8B9C - chains 4 and 6 of the 20 polymer chains in the assembly; structure by electron microscopy, 4.60 A resolution (low resolution: residue-level contacts below are approximate; hydrogen-bond / salt-bridge calls are withheld).

Chain 4:
Molecule: DNA replication licensing factor MCM4
Source organism: Saccharomyces cerevisiae
Notes: EC 3.6.4.12
UniProtKB: P30665 (MCM4_YEAST); numbering as in UniProt (aligned over 1-933)
Sequence (933 residues; each row starts with the number of its first residue):
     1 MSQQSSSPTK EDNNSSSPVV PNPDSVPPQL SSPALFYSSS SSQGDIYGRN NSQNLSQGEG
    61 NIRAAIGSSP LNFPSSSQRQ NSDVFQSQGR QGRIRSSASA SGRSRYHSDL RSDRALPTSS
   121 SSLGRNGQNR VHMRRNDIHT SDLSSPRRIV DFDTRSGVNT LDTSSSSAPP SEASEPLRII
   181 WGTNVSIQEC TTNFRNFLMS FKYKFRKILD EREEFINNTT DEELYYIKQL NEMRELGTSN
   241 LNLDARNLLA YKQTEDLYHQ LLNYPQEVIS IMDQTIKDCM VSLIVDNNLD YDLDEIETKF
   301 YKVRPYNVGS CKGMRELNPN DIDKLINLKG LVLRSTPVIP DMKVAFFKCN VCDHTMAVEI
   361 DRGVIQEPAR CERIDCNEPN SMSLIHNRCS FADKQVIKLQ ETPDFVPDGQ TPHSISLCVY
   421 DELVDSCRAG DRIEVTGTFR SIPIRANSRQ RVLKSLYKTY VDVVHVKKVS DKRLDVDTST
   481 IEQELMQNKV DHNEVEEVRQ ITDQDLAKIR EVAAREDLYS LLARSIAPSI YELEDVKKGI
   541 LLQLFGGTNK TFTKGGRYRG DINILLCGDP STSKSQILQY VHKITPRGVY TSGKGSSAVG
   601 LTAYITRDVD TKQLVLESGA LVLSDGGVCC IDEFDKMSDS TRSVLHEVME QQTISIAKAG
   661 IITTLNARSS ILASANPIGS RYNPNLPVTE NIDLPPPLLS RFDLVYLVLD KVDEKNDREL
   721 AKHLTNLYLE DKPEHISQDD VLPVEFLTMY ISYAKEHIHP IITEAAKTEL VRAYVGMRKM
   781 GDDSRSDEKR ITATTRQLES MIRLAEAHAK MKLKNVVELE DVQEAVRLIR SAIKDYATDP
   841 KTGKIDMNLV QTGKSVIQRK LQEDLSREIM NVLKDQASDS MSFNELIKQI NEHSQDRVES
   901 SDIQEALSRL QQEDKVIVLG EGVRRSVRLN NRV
Unresolved in the structure: 1-173, 470-500, 607-613, 781-791, 851-933
UniProt features mapped onto this chain:
  - motif: S700 to D703 (Arginine finger)
  - binding site (ATP): G568 to S575
  - modified residue (Phosphoserine): S52, S56, S69
  - mutagenesis: K574 (K574A: Loss of MCM2-7 complex helicase activity)
Bound ions: Zn2+: C349, C352, C371, C376
Ligand contacts: AMP-PNP (ANP; phosphoaminophosphonic acid-adenylate ester): S529, I530, Y531, P570, S571, T572, S573, K574, S575, Q576, E633, N676, L724

Chain 6:
Molecule: DNA replication licensing factor MCM6
Source organism: Saccharomyces cerevisiae
Notes: EC 3.6.4.12
UniProtKB: P53091 (MCM6_YEAST); residue numbers follow UniProt; this construct covers 1-1017
Sequence (1017 residues; row label = number of the first residue in the row):
     1 MSSPFPADTP SSNRPSNSSP PPSSIGAGFG SSSGLDSQIG SRLHFPSSSQ PHVSNSQTGP
    61 FVNDSTQFSS QRLQTDGSAT NDMEGNEPAR SFKSRALNHV KKVDDVTGEK VREAFEQFLE
   121 DFSVQSTDTG EVEKVYRAQI EFMKIYDLNT IYIDYQHLSM RENGALAMAI SEQYYRFLPF
   181 LQKGLRRVVR KYAPELLNTS DSLKRSEGDE GQADEDEQQD DDMNGSSLPR DSGSSAAPGN
   241 GTSAMATRSI TTSTSPEQTE RVFQISFFNL PTVHRIRDIR SEKIGSLLSI SGTVTRTSEV
   301 RPELYKASFT CDMCRAIVDN VEQSFKYTEP TFCPNPSCEN RAFWTLNVTR SRFLDWQKVR
   361 IQENANEIPT GSMPRTLDVI LRGDSVERAK PGDRCKFTGV EIVVPDVTQL GLPGVKPSST
   421 LDTRGISKTT EGLNSGVTGL RSLGVRDLTY KISFLACHVI SIGSNIGASS PDANSNNRET
   481 ELQMAANLQA NNVYQDNERD QEVFLNSLSS DEINELKEMV KDEHIYDKLV RSIAPAVFGH
   541 EAVKKGILLQ MLGGVHKSTV EGIKLRGDIN ICVVGDPSTS KSQFLKYVVG FAPRSVYTSG
   601 KASSAAGLTA AVVRDEEGGD YTIEAGALML ADNGICCIDE FDKMDISDQV AIHEAMEQQT
   661 ISIAKAGIHA TLNARTSILA AANPVGGRYN RKLSLRGNLN MTAPIMSRFD LFFVILDDCN
   721 EKIDTELASH IVDLHMKRDE AIEPPFSAEQ LRRYIKYART FKPILTKEAR SYLVEKYKEL
   781 RKDDAQGFSR SSYRITVRQL ESMIRLSEAI ARANCVDEIT PSFIAEAYDL LRQSIIRVDV
   841 DDVEMDEEFD NIESQSHAAS GNNDDNDDGT GSGVITSEPP ADIEEGQSEA TARPGTSEKK
   901 KTTVTYDKYV SMMNMIVRKI AEVDREGAEE LTAVDIVDWY LLQKENDLGS LAEYWEERRL
   961 AFKVIKRLVK DRILMEIHGT RHNLRDLENE ENENNKTVYV IHPNCEVLDQ LEPQDSS
Unresolved in the structure: 1-91, 200-254, 419-433, 464-499, 614-622, 786-791, 836-1017
UniProt features mapped onto this chain:
  - motif: S707 to D710 (Arginine finger)
  - binding site (ATP): G575 to S582
  - modified residue: S78 (Phosphoserine), S249 (Phosphoserine), S372 (Phosphoserine), T766 (Phosphothreonine)
  - mutagenesis: K581 (K581A: Loss of MCM2-7 complex helicase activity)
Bound ions: Zn2+: C311, C314, C333, C338
Ligand contacts: AMP-PNP (ANP; phosphoaminophosphonic acid-adenylate ester): R708, V797, R798, E801

Interface between chain 4 and chain 6:
Residue-residue contacts (111):
  P340(4) with I452(6)
  M342(4) with Y450(6)
  V351(4) with K102(6)
  C352(4) with K102(6); V103(6)
  D353(4) with K102(6); V103(6)
  G363(4) with V437(6); T438(6)
  V364(4) with T438(6); G439(6)
  I365(4) with V437(6); T438(6); G439(6)
  E367(4) with L440(6); R441(6)
  P368(4) with R441(6)
  A369(4) with R441(6)
  R373(4) with H99(6); K101(6); V103(6)
  D375(4) with H99(6)
  E378(4) with H99(6)
  N380(4) with R441(6)
  L384(4) with L440(6)
  H386(4) with F325(6); P405(6); Y450(6)
  N387(4) with Y175(6); F325(6); I402(6); V403(6)
  R388(4) with Y175(6); R176(6)
  F391(4) with S281(6); I284(6); V403(6); Y450(6)
  A392(4) with S281(6)
  D393(4) with R280(6); S281(6)
  K394(4) with N434(6)
  D421(4) with R280(6)
  V424(4) with R280(6)
  D425(4) with R375(6)
  R428(4) with T370(6)
  R445(4) with V445(6)
  S448(4) with S418(6)
  R449(4) with V445(6)
  R451(4) with V445(6)
  N549(4) with R738(6)
  K550(4) with H735(6)
  T551(4) with R738(6)
  F552(4) with L734(6); R738(6); D739(6)
  T553(4) with D739(6)
  K554(4) with I742(6)
  L616(4) with M373(6)
  E617(4) with M373(6)
  S618(4) with M373(6)
  V622(4) with G371(6)
  D625(4) with T370(6); G371(6)
  S640(4) with K601(6)
  S643(4) with K643(6)
  H646(4) with E640(6)
  E647(4) with S599(6)
  Q651(4) with K586(6); Y597(6); D639(6)
  S655(4) with S599(6); A602(6)
  I656(4) with A602(6)
  A657(4) with A602(6); S603(6); S604(6); G607(6)
  K658(4) with S604(6); G607(6)
  A659(4) with G607(6); A611(6)
  G660(4) with E624(6)
  I662(4) with V596(6); A627(6)
  T664(4) with A365(6)
  L665(4) with M373(6)
  R668(4) with T370(6)
  I762(4) with H735(6); M736(6)
  T763(4) with M736(6)
  K767(4) with V732(6); D733(6); M736(6)
  Y774(4) with D724(6); A728(6)
  V775(4) with D724(6); T725(6)
  R778(4) with D717(6); C719(6); D724(6)
  K779(4) with E721(6)
  T794(4) with S578(6)
  T795(4) with S578(6); I731(6)
  R796(4) with S578(6)
  L798(4) with A728(6); I731(6); V732(6)
  E799(4) with H735(6)
  I802(4) with H735(6)
Also at the interface, not in a pair above, chain 4 (87 interface residues in all): V338, F347, N350, H354, C376, Q450, G555, Y558, A603, V644, N666, P696, P697, R701, E764, L770, V771
Also at the interface, not in a pair above, chain 6 (75 interface residues in all): V100, R277, I279, Q362, I368, P369, P374, G436, R446, A536, P577, T598, A606, G686, G687, S729

Summary:
87 residues of chain 4 face 75 of chain 6 across their interface. Ligands of chain 4: AMP-PNP. Chain 6 binds
AMP-PNP.
Here chain 4 is DNA replication licensing factor MCM4 and chain 6 is DNA replication licensing factor MCM6,
both from Saccharomyces cerevisiae. Entry 8B9C (S. cerevisiae pol alpha - replisome complex) was determined by
electron microscopy (same publication as 8B9A and 8B9B).
